PDB entry 8ZFA | electron microscopy, 2.96 A resolution | chains A and B of the 5 polymer chains in the assembly

Chain A:
Protein: Guanine nucleotide-binding protein G(s) subunit alpha isoforms short
From: Homo sapiens
Chain sequence (361 residues; row label = number of the first residue in the row; note: 33 numbers in that range are skipped by the numbering (no residue carries them; nothing is unmodelled there)):
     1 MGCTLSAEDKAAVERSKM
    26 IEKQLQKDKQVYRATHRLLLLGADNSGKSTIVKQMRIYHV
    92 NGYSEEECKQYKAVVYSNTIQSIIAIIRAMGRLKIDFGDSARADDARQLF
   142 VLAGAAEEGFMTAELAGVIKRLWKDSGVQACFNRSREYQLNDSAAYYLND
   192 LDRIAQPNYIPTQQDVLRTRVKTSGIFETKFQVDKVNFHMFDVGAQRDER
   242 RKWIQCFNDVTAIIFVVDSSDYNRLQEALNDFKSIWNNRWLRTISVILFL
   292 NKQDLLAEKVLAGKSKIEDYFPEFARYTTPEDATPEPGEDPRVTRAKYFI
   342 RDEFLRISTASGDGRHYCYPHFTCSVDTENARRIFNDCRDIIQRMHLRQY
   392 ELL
Disordered / not traced: 1-3, 92-211

Chain B:
Protein: Guanine nucleotide-binding protein G(I)/G(S)/G(T) subunit beta-1
From: Homo sapiens
UniProt: P62873 (GBB1_HUMAN); residue numbers follow UniProt; this construct covers 2-340
Chain sequence (377 residues; numbered -10 to 366; the number before each row is that of its first residue; numbers below 1 keep their minus sign (Met-10 is residue -10)):
   -10 MHHHHHHGSLLQSELDQLRQEAEQLKNQIRDARKACADATLSQITNNIDP
    40 VGRIQMRTRRTLRGHLAKIYAMHWGTDSRLLVSASQDGKLIIWDSYTTNK
    90 VHAIPLRSSWVMTCAYAPSGNYVACGGLDNICSIYNLKTREGNVRVSREL
   140 AGHTGYLSCCRFLDDNQIVTSSGDTTCALWDIETGQQTTTFTGHTGDVMS
   190 LSLAPDTRLFVSGACDASAKLWDVREGMCRQTFTGHESDINAICFFPNGN
   240 AFATGSDDATCRLFDLRADQELMTYSHDNIICGITSVSFSKSGRLLLAGY
   290 DDFNCNVWDALKADRAGVLAGHDNRVSCLGVTDDGMAVATGSWDSFLKIW
   340 NGSSGGGGSGGGGSSGVSGWRLFKKIS
Disordered / not traced: -10 to 2, 341-366
Sequence notes: initiating methionine (-10); expression tag (-9 to 1, 341-366)

Interface between chain A and chain B:
Contacting residue pairs (61; chain A residue first):
  Val13(A) with Asn88(B)
  Arg15(A) with Val90(B), hydrogen bond (side chain-backbone); His91(B)
  Ser16(A) with Asn88(B); Lys89(B), hydrogen bond (side chain-backbone)
  Ile26(A) with Lys89(B); Val90(B); Ala92(B), hydrophobic
  Glu27(A) with Lys89(B), salt bridge
  Leu30(A) with Gly53(B); Ile80(B), hydrophobic; Lys89(B)
  Asp33(A) with Leu55(B); Lys78(B), salt bridge
  Lys34(A) with Leu55(B)
  Tyr37(A) with Leu55(B), hydrophobic; Ala56(B); Asp76(B)
  Thr214(A) with Asn119(B), hydrogen bond (backbone-side chain); His142(B), hydrogen bond (side chain-backbone)
  Ser215(A) with Asp118(B)
  Gly216(A) with Leu117(B); Asp118(B); Asn119(B)
  Ile217(A) with Trp99(B); Leu117(B)
  Phe232(A) with Trp99(B)
  Ala236(A) with Asn119(B); Thr143(B)
  Gln237(A) with Leu117(B), hydrogen bond (side chain-backbone); Asn119(B), hydrogen bond; Tyr145(B), hydrogen bond (side chain-backbone)
  Arg238(A) with Gly162(B); Asp163(B); Asp186(B), salt bridge
  Glu240(A) with Asp186(B)
  Arg242(A) with Cys204(B), hydrogen bond (side chain-backbone); Asp228(B), salt bridge
  Lys243(A) with Tyr145(B); Asp186(B); Met188(B); Cys204(B); Asp228(B), salt bridge; Asn230(B), hydrogen bond; Asp246(B), salt bridge
  Trp244(A) with Leu117(B), hydrophobic; Tyr145(B)
  Gln246(A) with Tyr59(B), hydrogen bond (backbone-side chain)
  Cys247(A) with Lys57(B), hydrogen bond (backbone-side chain); Tyr59(B); Gln75(B); Trp99(B); Met101(B), hydrophobic
  Phe248(A) with Trp99(B), hydrophobic; Leu117(B), hydrophobic
  Asn249(A) with Lys57(B); Trp332(B)
  Asp250(A) with Lys57(B), salt bridge
  Trp281(A) with Asp290(B); Arg314(B); Trp332(B), hydrophobic
Interface residues without a listed pair, chain A (29 interface residues in all): Arg42, Val251
Interface residues without a listed pair, chain B (38 interface residues in all): Gly141, Gly144, Thr164, Thr184, Gly185

Summary:
29 residues of chain A face 38 of chain B across their interface, with 11 hydrogen bonds and 7 salt bridges.
Polar contacts include Glu27(A)-Lys89(B), Asp33(A)-Lys78(B) and Arg238(A)-Asp186(B).
Chain A is Guanine nucleotide-binding protein G(s) subunit alpha isoforms short and chain B is Guanine
nucleotide-binding protein G(I)/G(S)/G(T) subunit beta-1, both from Homo sapiens; the structure, Cryo-EM
structure of the xtGPR4-Gs complex in pH7.2, was determined by electron microscopy (same publication as 8ZD1,
8ZF6, 8ZF9, 8ZFC and 9JVG).
